6VZG - chains M and K of the 4 polymer chains in the assembly; structure by electron microscopy, 4.20 A resolution (low resolution: residue-level contacts below are approximate; hydrogen-bond / salt-bridge calls are withheld).

[Chain M]
Molecule: Actin-like protein ARP9
Source organism: Saccharomyces cerevisiae
UniProt: Q05123 (ARP9_YEAST); numbering as in UniProt (aligned over 1-467)
Chain sequence (467 residues; row label = number of the first residue in the row):
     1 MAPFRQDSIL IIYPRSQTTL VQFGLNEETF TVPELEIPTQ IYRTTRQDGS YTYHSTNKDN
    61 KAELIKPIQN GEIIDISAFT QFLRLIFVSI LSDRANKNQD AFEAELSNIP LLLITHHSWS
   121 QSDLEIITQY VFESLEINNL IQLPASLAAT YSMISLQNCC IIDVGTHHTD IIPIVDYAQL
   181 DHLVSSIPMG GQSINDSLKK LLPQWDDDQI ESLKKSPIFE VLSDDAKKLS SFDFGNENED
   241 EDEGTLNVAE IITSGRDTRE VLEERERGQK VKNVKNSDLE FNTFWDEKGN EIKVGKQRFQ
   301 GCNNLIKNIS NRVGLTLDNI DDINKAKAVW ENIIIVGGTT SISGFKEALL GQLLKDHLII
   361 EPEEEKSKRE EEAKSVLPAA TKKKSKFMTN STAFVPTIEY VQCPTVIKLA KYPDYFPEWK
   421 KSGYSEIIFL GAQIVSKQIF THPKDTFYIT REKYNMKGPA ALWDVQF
Unresolved in the structure: 1-2, 224-274, 376-393

[Chain K]
Molecule: Nuclear protein STH1/NPS1
Source organism: Saccharomyces cerevisiae (strain ATCC 204508 / S288c)
Notes: EC 3.6.4.12
UniProt: P32597 (STH1_YEAST); residues 301-1097 here = UniProt positions 301-1097
Chain sequence (813 residues; row label = number of the first residue in the row):
   285 MGSSHHHHHH SQDPNSVRLA EELERQQLLE KRKKERNLHL QKINSIIDFI KERQSEQWSR
   345 QERCFQFGRL GASLHNQMEK DEQKRIEKTA KQRLAALKSN DEEAYLKLLD QTKDTRITQL
   405 LRQTNSFLDS LSEAVRAQQN EAKILHGEEV QPITDEEREK TDYYEVAHRI KEKIDKQPSI
   465 LVGGTLKEYQ LRGLEWMVSL YNNHLNGILA DEMGLGKTIQ SISLITYLYE VKKDIGPFLV
   525 IVPLSTITNW TLEFEKWAPS LNTIIYKGTP NQRHSLQHQI RVGNFDVLLT TYEYIIKDKS
   585 LLSKHDWAHM IIDEGHRMKN AQSKLSFTIS HYYRTRNRLI LTGTPLQNNL PELWALLNFV
   645 LPKIFNSAKT FEDWFNTPFA NTGTQEKLEL TEEETLLIIR RLHKVLRPFL LRRLKKEVEK
   705 DLPDKVEKVI KCKLSGLQQQ LYQQMLKHNA LFVGAGTEGA TKGGIKGLNN KIMQLRKICN
   765 HPFVFDEVEG VVNPSRGNSD LLFRVAGKFE LLDRVLPKFK ASGHRVLMFF QMTQVMDIME
   825 DFLRMKDLKY MRLDGSTKTE ERTEMLNAFN APDSDYFCFL LSTRAGGLGL NLQTADTVII
   885 FDTDWNPHQD LQAQDRAHRI GQKNEVRILR LITTDSVEEV ILERAMQKLD IDGKVIQAGK
   945 FDNKSTAEEQ EAFLRRLIES ETNRDDDDKA ELDDDELNDT LARSADEKIL FDKIDKERMN
  1005 QERADAKAQG LRVPPPRLIQ LDELPKVFRE DIEEHFKKED SEPLGRIRQK KRVYYDDGLT
  1065 EEQFLEAVED DNMSLEDAIK KRREARERRR LRQ
Unresolved in the structure: 285-315, 378-1097
Sequence notes: initiating methionine (285); expression tag (286-300); conflict K372 (Arg in P32597)
UniProt features mapped onto this chain:
  - motif: D597 to H600 (DEGH box)
  - binding site (ATP): D495 to T502

[Chain M / chain K interface]
Residue-residue contacts - 31 pairs, chain M then chain K:
  E28(M) - R369(K)
  Y151(M) - F351(K)
  Y151(M) - H359(K)
  I154(M) - H359(K)
  S155(M) - G355(K)
  S155(M) - A356(K)
  S155(M) - H359(K)
  Q157(M) - F349(K)
  D176(M) - C348(K)
  D176(M) - F349(K)
  Y177(M) - C348(K)
  Y177(M) - F349(K)
  Y177(M) - G352(K)
  A178(M) - C348(K)
  Q179(M) - R344(K)
  D181(M) - R344(K)
  Y415(M) - M362(K)
  Y415(M) - E363(K)
  Y415(M) - E366(K)
  F416(M) - M362(K)
  I434(M) - L358(K)
  Q438(M) - L354(K)
  Q438(M) - L358(K)
  F447(M) - R347(K)
  F447(M) - F351(K)
  D464(M) - R347(K)
  V465(M) - R347(K)
  Q466(M) - R347(K)
  F467(M) - R344(K)
  F467(M) - C348(K)
  F467(M) - F351(K)
Also at the interface, not in a pair above, chain M (25 interface residues in all): P413, P417, V435, K437, I439, W463
Also at the interface, not in a pair above, chain K (16 interface residues in all): Q345

[Overview]
25 residues of chain M face 16 of chain K across their interface. UniProt lists 8 ATP-binding residues on
chain K.
Chain M is Actin-like protein ARP9 (Saccharomyces cerevisiae) and chain K is Nuclear protein STH1/NPS1
(Saccharomyces cerevisiae (strain ATCC 204508 / S288c)); the structure, Cryo-EM structure of
Sth1-Arp7-Arp9-Rtt102, was determined by electron microscopy together with 6VZ4 from the same study.
